Entry 6V0Y (X-ray diffraction, 2.70 A resolution); this record covers chains D and E of the 5 polymer chains in the assembly.

Chain D:
Protein: M141 TCR alpha chain
From: Mus musculus
Amino-acid sequence (209 residues; numbered 1 to 221 plus 3 insertion-coded residues; 15 numbers in that range are skipped by the numbering (no residue carries them; nothing is unmodelled there); the number before each row is that of its first residue; a row labelled like 84A-84C holds insertion residues (84A, then the next letters in order)):
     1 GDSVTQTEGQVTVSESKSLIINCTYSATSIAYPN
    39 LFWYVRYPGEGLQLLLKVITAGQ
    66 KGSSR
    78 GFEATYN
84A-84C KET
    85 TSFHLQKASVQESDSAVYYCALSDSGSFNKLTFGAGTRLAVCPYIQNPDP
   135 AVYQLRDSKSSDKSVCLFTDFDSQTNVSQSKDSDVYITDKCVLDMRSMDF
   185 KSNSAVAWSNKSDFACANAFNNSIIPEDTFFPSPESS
Not modelled in the structure: 1, 219-221
Cystine bridges: Cys23-Cys104, Cys150-Cys200

Chain E:
Protein: M141 TCR beta chain
From: Mus musculus
Amino-acid sequence (242 residues; each row starts with the number of its first residue; note: 13 numbers in that range are skipped by the numbering (no residue carries them; nothing is unmodelled there)):
     3 AVFQTPNYHVTQVGNEVSFNCKQTLGHDT
    39 MYWYKQDSKKLLKIMFSYNNKQL
    66 IVNETVP
    74 RRFSPQSS
    83 DKAHLNLRIKSVEPEDSAVYLCASSLDWGGQNTLYFGAGTRLSVLEDLNK
   133 VFPPEVAVFEPSEAEISHTQKATLVCLATGFFPDHVELSWWVNGKEVHSG
   183 VCTDPQPLKEQPALNDSRYALSSRLRVSATFWQNPRNHFRCQVQFYGLSE
   233 NDEWTQDRAKPVTQIVSAEAWGRAD
Cystine bridges: Cys23-Cys104, Cys158-Cys223

How chain D and chain E interact:
Residue-residue contacts (95; chain D residue first):
  Asn34(D) - Gly112(E)
  Asn34(D) - Gln113(E)  hydrogen bond (side chain-backbone)
  Phe40(D) - Gly112(E)
  Tyr42(D) - Thr115(E)
  Tyr42(D) - Leu116(E)  hydrogen bond (side chain-backbone)
  Tyr42(D) - Phe118(E)  hydrophobic
  Leu50(D) - Leu50(E)  hydrophobic
  Leu50(D) - Phe118(E)  hydrophobic
  Leu52(D) - Thr115(E)
  Lys55(D) - Gln113(E)  hydrogen bond (side chain-backbone)
  Lys55(D) - Thr115(E)  hydrogen bond
  Ile57(D) - Gln113(E)
  Ser107(D) - Gly112(E)  hydrogen bond (side chain-backbone)
  Ser111(D) - Trp110(E)
  Phe112(D) - Ile66(E)
  Phe112(D) - Val67(E)  hydrophobic
  Phe112(D) - Trp110(E)
  Asn113(D) - Tyr40(E)
  Asn113(D) - Trp110(E)  hydrogen bond (backbone-backbone)
  Asn113(D) - Gly111(E)  hydrogen bond (side chain-backbone)
  Asn113(D) - Gly112(E)
  Asn113(D) - Asn114(E)  hydrogen bond (side chain-backbone)
  Asn113(D) - Leu116(E)
  Lys114(D) - Val67(E)
  Leu115(D) - Tyr42(E)  hydrogen bond (backbone-side chain)
  Phe117(D) - Tyr42(E)  hydrophobic
  Phe117(D) - Leu50(E)  hydrophobic
  Phe117(D) - Phe118(E)  hydrophobic
  Ala119(D) - Leu49(E)  hydrophobic
  Arg122(D) - Pro187(E)
  Arg122(D) - Gln188(E)
  Asp133(D) - His150(E)  salt bridge
  Tyr137(D) - Ala146(E)
  Tyr137(D) - Glu147(E)
  Tyr137(D) - His150(E)
  Tyr137(D) - Thr151(E)
  Gln138(D) - Ser144(E)
  Leu139(D) - Phe141(E)
  Leu139(D) - Glu142(E)
  Leu139(D) - Pro143(E)
  Leu139(D) - Ser144(E)
  Leu139(D) - Thr155(E)
  Leu139(D) - Val157(E)  hydrophobic
  Arg140(D) - Phe141(E)
  Arg140(D) - Glu142(E)  hydrogen bond (backbone-backbone)
  Asp141(D) - Val140(E)
  Asp141(D) - Phe141(E)
  Ser142(D) - Val140(E)  hydrogen bond (backbone-backbone)
  Ser142(D) - Glu142(E)
  Ser142(D) - Glu251(E)  hydrogen bond (side chain-backbone)
  Ser142(D) - Ala252(E)
  Lys147(D) - Phe141(E)
  Ser148(D) - Phe141(E)
  Val149(D) - Phe141(E)  hydrophobic
  Val149(D) - Val157(E)  hydrophobic
  Val149(D) - Leu159(E)  hydrophobic
  Leu151(D) - Thr155(E)
  Leu151(D) - Val157(E)  hydrophobic
  Thr153(D) - Arg208(E)
  Asp154(D) - Thr151(E)
  Asp154(D) - Arg208(E)  salt bridge
  Ser167(D) - Glu192(E)
  Tyr170(D) - Leu190(E)  hydrophobic
  Tyr170(D) - Glu192(E)  hydrogen bond (side chain-backbone)
  Ile171(D) - Leu190(E)
  Thr172(D) - Asp186(E)
  Thr172(D) - Ser204(E)
  Thr172(D) - Arg206(E)
  Cys175(D) - Cys184(E)  disulfide
  Cys175(D) - Thr185(E)
  Cys175(D) - Arg206(E)
  Val176(D) - Cys184(E)  hydrogen bond (backbone-side chain)
  Leu177(D) - Gly182(E)
  Leu177(D) - Val183(E)
  Leu177(D) - Cys184(E)  hydrophobic
  Leu177(D) - Arg206(E)
  Leu177(D) - Arg208(E)
  Asp178(D) - Ser181(E)
  Asp178(D) - Gly182(E)  hydrogen bond (backbone-backbone)
  Met179(D) - Lys153(E)
  Met179(D) - Ser181(E)
  Met179(D) - Arg208(E)
  Met179(D) - Val209(E)
  Met179(D) - Ser210(E)
  Arg180(D) - Ser181(E)  hydrogen bond (backbone-side chain)
  Met182(D) - Lys153(E)
  Phe184(D) - Lys153(E)
  Phe184(D) - Arg208(E)
  Ser186(D) - Arg208(E)  hydrogen bond
  Ser188(D) - Arg206(E)  hydrogen bond (backbone-side chain)
  Ala189(D) - Arg206(E)
  Val190(D) - Val157(E)  hydrophobic
  Trp192(D) - Leu159(E)  hydrophobic
  Phe214(D) - His150(E)
  Pro216(D) - Ala146(E)  hydrophobic
Other interface residues (no listed pair), chain D (53 interface residues in all): Arg44, Tyr103, Asp108, Ser109, Asp173
Other interface residues (no listed pair), chain E (52 interface residues in all): Gln44, Lys48, Ile52, Leu103, Ala139, Lys191, Pro194, Ala202
Cross-chain cystine bridges: Cys175(D)-Cys184(E)

Summary:
53 residues of chain D and 52 residues of chain E are in contact, with 1 disulfide bond, 18 hydrogen bonds and
2 salt bridges. Polar pairs include Asp133(D)-His150(E), Asp154(D)-Arg208(E) and Asn34(D)-Gln113(E).
Here chain D is M141 TCR alpha chain and chain E is M141 TCR beta chain, both from Mus musculus. Entry 6V0Y
(immune receptor complex) was determined by X-ray diffraction, deposited together with 6V13, 6V15, 6V18, 6V19
and 6V1A.
